9AU7 - chains A and D of the 4 polymer chains in the assembly; structure by electron microscopy, 3.40 A resolution.

Chain A:
Molecule: VPS35 endosomal protein-sorting factor-like
From: Homo sapiens
Reference sequence: Q7Z3J2 (VP35L_HUMAN); numbering as in UniProt (aligned over 1-963)
Sequence (963 residues; row label = number of the first residue in the row):
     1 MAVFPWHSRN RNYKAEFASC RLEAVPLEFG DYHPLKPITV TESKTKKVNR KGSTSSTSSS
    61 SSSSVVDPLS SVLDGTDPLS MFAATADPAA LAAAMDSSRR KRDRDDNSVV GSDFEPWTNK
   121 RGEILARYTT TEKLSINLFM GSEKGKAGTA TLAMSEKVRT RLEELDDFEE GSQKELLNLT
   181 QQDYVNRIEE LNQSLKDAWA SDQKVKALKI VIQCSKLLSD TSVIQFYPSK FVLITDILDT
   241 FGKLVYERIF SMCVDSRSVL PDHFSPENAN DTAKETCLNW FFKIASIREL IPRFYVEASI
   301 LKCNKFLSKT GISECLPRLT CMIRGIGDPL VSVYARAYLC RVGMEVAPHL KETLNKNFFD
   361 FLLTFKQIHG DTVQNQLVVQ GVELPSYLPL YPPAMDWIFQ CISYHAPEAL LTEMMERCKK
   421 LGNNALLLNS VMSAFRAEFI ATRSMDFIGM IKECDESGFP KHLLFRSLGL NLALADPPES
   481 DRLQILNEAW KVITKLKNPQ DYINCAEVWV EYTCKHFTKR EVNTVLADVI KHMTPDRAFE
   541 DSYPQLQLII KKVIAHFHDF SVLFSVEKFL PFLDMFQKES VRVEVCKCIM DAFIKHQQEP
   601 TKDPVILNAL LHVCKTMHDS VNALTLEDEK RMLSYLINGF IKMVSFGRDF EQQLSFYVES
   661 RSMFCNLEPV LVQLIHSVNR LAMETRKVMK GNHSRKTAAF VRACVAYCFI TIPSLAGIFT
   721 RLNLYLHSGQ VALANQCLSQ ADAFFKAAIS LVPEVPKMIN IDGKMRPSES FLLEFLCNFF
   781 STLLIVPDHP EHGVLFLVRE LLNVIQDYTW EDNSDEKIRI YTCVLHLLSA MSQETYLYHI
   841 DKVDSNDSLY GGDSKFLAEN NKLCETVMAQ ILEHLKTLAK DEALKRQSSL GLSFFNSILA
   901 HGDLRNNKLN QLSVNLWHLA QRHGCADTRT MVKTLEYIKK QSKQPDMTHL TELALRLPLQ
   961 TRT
Disordered / not traced: 1-114, 132-179, 254-263, 350-351, 739-741, 756-767, 787-963
UniProt features mapped onto this chain:
  - modified residue: S265 (Phosphoserine)
  - natural variant: A830 (A830T: In RTSC3)
What the authors report for this chain:
  - mutagenesis - N279L, W280Y: unchanged binding to Sorting nexin-17 (chain D)
  - mutagenesis - V205D/R248M: decreased binding to Sorting nexin-17 (chain D)
  - post-translational modification sites: K204 (citing earlier work)

Chain D:
Molecule: Sorting nexin-17
Reference sequence: Q15036 (SNX17_HUMAN); numbering as in UniProt (aligned over 451-470)
Sequence (20 residues; numbered 451 to 470; the number before each row is that of its first residue):
   451 ASASDVHGNF AFEGIGDEDL
Disordered / not traced: 451-457
UniProt features mapped onto this chain:
  - region: G458 to L470 (Interacts with the retriever complex)
  - mutagenesis: G464 (G464V: Slightly decreases interaction with CCDC22, CCDC93, VPS26C and VPS35L), D467 to L470 (Strongly decreases interaction with CCDC22, CCDC93, VPS26C and VPS35L. No effect on endosomal location), D469 (D469K: Slightly decreases interaction with CCDC22, CCDC93, VPS26C and VPS35L), L470 (L470G: Strongly decreases interaction with CCDC22, CCDC93, VPS26C and VPS35L. No effect on endosomal location; Abolishes interaction with the retriever complex)
What the authors report for this chain:
  - mutagenesis - L470G: abolished binding to Retriever

Chain A / chain D interface:
Contacting residue pairs - 17 pairs, chain A then chain D:
  Q203(A) - D467(D)
  K204(A) - D467(D)  hydrogen bond (side chain-backbone)
  K204(A) - L470(D)
  V205(A) - D467(D)  hydrogen bond (backbone-side chain)
  V205(A) - L470(D)  hydrophobic
  L208(A) - F462(D)  hydrophobic
  I212(A) - F462(D)  hydrophobic
  R248(A) - L470(D)  hydrogen bond (side chain-backbone)
  T276(A) - L470(D)  hydrogen bond (side chain-backbone)
  N279(A) - I465(D)
  N279(A) - D469(D)  hydrogen bond (side chain-backbone)
  N279(A) - L470(D)
  W280(A) - L470(D)  hydrophobic
  K283(A) - F462(D)  hydrogen bond (side chain-backbone)
  K283(A) - I465(D)  hydrogen bond (side chain-backbone)
  S286(A) - A461(D)
  S286(A) - F462(D)
Interface residues without a listed pair, chain A (13 interface residues in all): D202, K209
Interface residues without a listed pair, chain D (8 interface residues in all): G466, E468
From the paper, about this interface:
  - residue pairs: K204(A)-L470(D), V205(A)-L470(D) (hydrophobic contact), L208(A)-F462(D), I212(A)-F462(D), R248(A)-L470(D), T276(A)-L470(D), W280(A)-L470(D) (hydrophobic contact), K283(A)-I465(D) (backbone contact), F462(D)-K283(A), D467(D)-K204(A) (backbone contact)
  - hot spots on chain A (mutagenesis) - V205D, R248M: decreased binding to Sorting nexin-17 (chain D)
  - hot spots on chain A (mutagenesis) - N279W: abolished binding to Sorting nexin-17 (chain D)
  - interface residues, chain D: L470(D)

Summary:
The interface between chain A and chain D involves 13 residues on one side and 8 on the other, with 7 hydrogen
bonds. Polar contacts include K204(A)-D467(D), V205(A)-D467(D) and R248(A)-L470(D). The paper describes
contacts between K204(A) and L470(D), L208(A) and F462(D) and I212(A) and F462(D) among others; hydrophobic
contacts between V205(A) and L470(D) and W280(A) and L470(D); backbone contacts between K283(A) and I465(D)
and D467(D) and K204(A). From the paper: V205D/R248M, V205D and R248M of chain A reduce binding to Sorting
nexin-17 (chain D); the interface residue L470(D); 7 substitutions were tested in all.
Chain A is VPS35 endosomal protein-sorting factor-like (Homo sapiens) and chain D is Sorting nexin-17; the
structure, Human Retriever VPS35L/VPS29/VPS26C complex bound to SNX17 peptide (Composite Map), was determined
by electron microscopy.
